PDB entry 9BJH | X-ray diffraction, 2.80 A resolution | chains A and H of the 3 polymer chains in the assembly

Chain A:
Molecule: Apical membrane antigen 1
Source organism: Plasmodium falciparum 3D7
UniProtKB: Q7KQK5 (Q7KQK5_PLAF7); residues 104-438 here = UniProt positions 104-438
Chain sequence (347 residues; numbered 101 to 447; the number before each row is that of its first residue):
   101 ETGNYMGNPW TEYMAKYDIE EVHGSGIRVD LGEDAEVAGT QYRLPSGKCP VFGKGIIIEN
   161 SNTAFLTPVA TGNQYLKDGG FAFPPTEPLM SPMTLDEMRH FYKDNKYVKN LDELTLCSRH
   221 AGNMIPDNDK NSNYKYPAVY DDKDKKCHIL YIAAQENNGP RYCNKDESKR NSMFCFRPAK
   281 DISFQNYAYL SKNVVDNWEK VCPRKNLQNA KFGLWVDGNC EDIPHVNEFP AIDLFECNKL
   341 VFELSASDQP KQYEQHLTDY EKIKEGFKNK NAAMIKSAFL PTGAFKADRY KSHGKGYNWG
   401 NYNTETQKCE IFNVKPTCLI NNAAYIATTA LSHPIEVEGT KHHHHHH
Unresolved in the structure: 101-107, 173-175, 267-273, 352-387, 439-447
Sequence notes: expression tag (101-103, 439-447); engineered mutation Ala164 (Thr in Q7KQK5), Ala288 (Thr in Q7KQK5), Ala373 (Ser in Q7KQK5), Ala423 (Ser in Q7KQK5), Ala424 (Ser in Q7KQK5)
Cystine bridges: Cys149-Cys302, Cys217-Cys247, Cys263-Cys275, Cys320-Cys418, Cys337-Cys409

Chain H:
Molecule: 75C8 Fab Heavy Chain
Source organism: Homo sapiens
Notes: antibody fragment or engineered binder
Chain sequence (239 residues; row label = number of the first residue in the row; numbers below 1 keep their minus sign (Met-2 is residue -2)):
    -2 MGIQVQLRES GPHLVKPSET LSLTCNVSGG TINRYYWNWI RQIPGKGLEW IGNIYYTGTT
    58 ETNPSLEGRP LISIDRTTQQ VSLTLTSVTP ADTAVYYCAR TRGEWSPDWC LDRWGRGTLV
   118 TVSSASTKGP SVFPLAPSSK STSGGTAALG CLVKDYFPEP VTVSWNSGAL TSGVHTFPAV
   178 LQSSGLYSLS SVVTVPSSSL GTQTYICNVN HKPSNTKVDK KVEPKSCDKT GGSHHHHHH
Unresolved in the structure: -2 to 0, 223-236
Cystine bridges: Cys22-Cys95, Cys148-Cys204

How chain A and chain H interact:
Residue-residue contacts (26; chain A residue first):
  Ile157(A) - Tyr53(H)
  Ile158(A) - Arg73(H)  hydrogen bond (backbone-side chain)
  Glu159(A) - Asn30(H)  hydrogen bond (backbone-side chain)
  Glu159(A) - Arg31(H)  salt bridge
  Glu159(A) - Tyr53(H)  hydrogen bond
  Glu159(A) - Arg73(H)
  Ser161(A) - Arg73(H)  hydrogen bond (backbone-side chain)
  Asn162(A) - Arg73(H)
  Asn162(A) - Thr74(H)  hydrogen bond
  Arg277(A) - Arg31(H)
  Arg277(A) - Tyr52(H)
  Arg277(A) - Tyr53(H)
  Arg277(A) - Glu101(H)  salt bridge
  Asp281(A) - Tyr52(H)
  Asp281(A) - Thr54(H)  hydrogen bond
  Asp281(A) - Thr56(H)
  Ile282(A) - Thr56(H)
  Ser283(A) - Thr54(H)  hydrogen bond
  Ser283(A) - Thr56(H)  hydrogen bond
  Ile332(A) - Ser103(H)
  Ile332(A) - Trp106(H)  hydrophobic
  Glu336(A) - Trp102(H)
  Glu336(A) - Ser103(H)  hydrogen bond
  Lys339(A) - Glu101(H)  salt bridge
  Lys339(A) - Trp102(H)
  Leu340(A) - Trp102(H)  hydrophobic
Interface residues without a listed pair, chain A (17 interface residues in all): Thr163, Pro330, Ala331, Glu343
Interface residues without a listed pair, chain H (17 interface residues in all): Tyr33, Gly55, Glu58, Asp72, Pro104

Overview:
Chain A and chain H each contribute 17 residues to their interface, with 9 hydrogen bonds and 3 salt bridges.
Among the polar pairs are Glu159(A)-Arg31(H), Arg277(A)-Glu101(H) and Lys339(A)-Glu101(H).
Here chain A is Apical membrane antigen 1 (Plasmodium falciparum 3D7) and chain H is 75C8 Fab Heavy Chain
(Homo sapiens). Entry 9BJH (Crystal structure of neutralizing human monoclonal antibody 75C8 in complex with
AMA1 DI-DII) was determined by X-ray diffraction together with 9BJG from the same study.
